3GRV - chain A; structure by X-ray diffraction, 1.90 A resolution.

Chain A:
Molecule: Dimethyladenosine transferase
From: Methanocaldococcus jannaschii
Notes: EC 2.1.1.-
UniProtKB: Q58435 (KSGA_METJA); residue numbers follow UniProt; this construct covers 1-275
Amino-acid sequence (295 residues; row label = number of the first residue in the row; numbers below 1 keep their minus sign (Met-19 is residue -19)):
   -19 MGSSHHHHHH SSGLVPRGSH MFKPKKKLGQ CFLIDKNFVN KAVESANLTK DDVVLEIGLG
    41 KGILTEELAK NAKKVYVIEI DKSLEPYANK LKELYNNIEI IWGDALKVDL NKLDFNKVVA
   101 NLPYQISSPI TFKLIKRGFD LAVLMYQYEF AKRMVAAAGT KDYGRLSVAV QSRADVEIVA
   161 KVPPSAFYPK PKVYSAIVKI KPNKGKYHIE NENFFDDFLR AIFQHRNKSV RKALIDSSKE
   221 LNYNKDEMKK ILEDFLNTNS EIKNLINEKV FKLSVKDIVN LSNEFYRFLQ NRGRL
Unresolved in the structure: -19 to 9, 272-275
Construct notes: expression tag (-19 to 0); engineered mutation Ala137 (Lys in Q58435), Ala138 (Glu in Q58435)
Residues lining bound ligands: adenosine (ADN): Cys11, Phe12, Ile37, Gly38, Leu39, Gly40, Ile58, Glu59, Ile60, Asp61, Leu64, Gly83, Asp84, Ala85, Asn101, Pro103, Ile106
Curated features (UniProtKB/Swiss-Prot):
  - binding site (S-adenosyl-L-methionine): Leu13, Gly38, Glu59, Asp84, Asn101

Overview:
Ligands of chain A: adenosine. From UniProt: 5 S-adenosyl-L-methionine-binding residues.
Chain A is Dimethyladenosine transferase (Methanocaldococcus jannaschii); the structure, Crystal Structure of
the Complex between Adenosine and Methanocaldococcus jannaschi Dim1, was determined by X-ray diffraction
together with 3GRR and 3GRY from the same study.
